7V9A - chains G and J of the 10 polymer chains in the assembly; structure by electron microscopy, 3.94 A resolution.

Chain G:
Molecule: H/ACA ribonucleoprotein complex subunit DKC1
Source organism: Homo sapiens
Notes: EC 5.4.99.-
UniProtKB: O60832 (DKC1_HUMAN); numbering as in UniProt (aligned over 1-514)
Sequence (514 residues; numbered 1 to 514; the number before each row is that of its first residue):
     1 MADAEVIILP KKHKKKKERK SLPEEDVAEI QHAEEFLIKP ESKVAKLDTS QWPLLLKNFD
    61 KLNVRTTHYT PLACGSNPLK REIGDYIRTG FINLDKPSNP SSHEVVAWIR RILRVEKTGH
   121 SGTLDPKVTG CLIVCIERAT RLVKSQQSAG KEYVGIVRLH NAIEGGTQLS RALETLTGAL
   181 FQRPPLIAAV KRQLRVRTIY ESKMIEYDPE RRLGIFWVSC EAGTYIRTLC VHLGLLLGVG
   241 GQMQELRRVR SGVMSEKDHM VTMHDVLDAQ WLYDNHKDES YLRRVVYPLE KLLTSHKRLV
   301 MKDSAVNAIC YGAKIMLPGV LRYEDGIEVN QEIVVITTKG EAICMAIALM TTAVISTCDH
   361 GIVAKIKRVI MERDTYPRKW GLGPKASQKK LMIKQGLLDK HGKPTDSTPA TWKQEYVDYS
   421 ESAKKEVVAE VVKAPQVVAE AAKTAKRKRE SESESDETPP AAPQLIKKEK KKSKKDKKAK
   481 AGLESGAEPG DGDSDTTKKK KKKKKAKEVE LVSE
Not modelled in the structure: 1-46, 396-514
From the paper describing this entry:
  - binding site for Telomerase RNA component: Leu382 to Glu421

Chain J:
Molecule: H/ACA ribonucleoprotein complex subunit 3
Source organism: Homo sapiens
UniProtKB: Q9NPE3 (NOP10_HUMAN); residues 1-64 here = UniProt positions 1-64
Sequence (64 residues; row label = number of the first residue in the row):
     1 MFLQYYLNEQ GDRVYTLKKF DPMGQQTCSA HPARFSPDDK YSRHRITIKK RFKVLMTQQP
    61 RPVL

Chain G / chain J interface:
Residue-residue contacts (49):
  Asp95(G) - Pro32(J)
  Pro97(G) - Phe35(J)  hydrophobic
  Trp108(G) - Pro37(J)
  Thr129(G) - His31(J)  hydrogen bond
  Thr129(G) - Pro32(J)
  Ile156(G) - Phe2(J)  hydrophobic
  Ile156(G) - Leu3(J)  hydrophobic
  Glu206(G) - Leu17(J)
  Asp208(G) - Leu17(J)
  Arg211(G) - Phe2(J)
  Leu213(G) - Phe2(J)  hydrophobic
  Ile215(G) - Tyr15(J)
  Ile215(G) - Leu17(J)  hydrophobic
  Gln244(G) - Phe2(J)
  Glu245(G) - Met1(J)
  Glu245(G) - Leu3(J)
  Glu245(G) - His31(J)  salt bridge
  Arg247(G) - Leu3(J)
  Arg247(G) - Arg13(J)
  Arg247(G) - Tyr15(J)  hydrogen bond
  Val249(G) - Tyr15(J)
  Glu256(G) - Arg13(J)  salt bridge
  Glu256(G) - Tyr15(J)  hydrogen bond
  Lys257(G) - Gly11(J)
  His259(G) - Pro62(J)
  His259(G) - Leu64(J)
  Val261(G) - Met56(J)  hydrophobic
  Met263(G) - Phe35(J)  hydrophobic
  His264(G) - Arg34(J)
  His264(G) - Phe35(J)
  His264(G) - Arg45(J)  hydrogen bond
  Asp265(G) - Lys49(J)  salt bridge
  Leu267(G) - Asp39(J)
  Asp268(G) - Ser42(J)
  Asp268(G) - Arg45(J)
  Asp268(G) - Ile46(J)
  Asp268(G) - Lys49(J)  salt bridge
  Trp271(G) - Arg43(J)
  Trp271(G) - Ile46(J)  hydrophobic
  Leu272(G) - Ile46(J)  hydrophobic
  Tyr281(G) - Leu55(J)  hydrophobic
  Tyr281(G) - Met56(J)
  Tyr281(G) - Thr57(J)
  Arg284(G) - Met56(J)  hydrogen bond (side chain-backbone)
  Arg284(G) - Thr57(J)
  Arg284(G) - Pro60(J)
  Arg284(G) - Pro62(J)
  Tyr287(G) - Pro62(J)
  Tyr287(G) - Leu64(J)  hydrophobic
Also at the interface, not in a pair above, chain G (38 interface residues in all): Pro53, Leu54, Lys96, Asn99, Ile112, Ile205, Leu246, Ser280, Val285, Lys291
Also at the interface, not in a pair above, chain J (29 interface residues in all): Asp12, Thr16, Ala30, Ala33, Gln59

Overview:
Chain G and chain J form an interface of 38 and 29 residues respectively, with 5 hydrogen bonds and 4 salt
bridges. Polar pairs include Glu245(G)-His31(J), Glu256(G)-Arg13(J) and Asp265(G)-Lys49(J). From the paper: a
binding site for Telomerase RNA component at Leu382(G).
Chain G is H/ACA ribonucleoprotein complex subunit DKC1 and chain J is H/ACA ribonucleoprotein complex subunit
3, both from Homo sapiens; the structure, biogenesis module of human telomerase holoenzyme, was determined by
electron microscopy together with 7V99 from the same study.
